Entry 8URQ (electron microscopy, 3.30 A resolution); this record covers chains A and C of the 5 polymer chains in the assembly.

# Chain A
Molecule: Meiosis-specific protein SPO11
From: Saccharomyces cerevisiae S288C
UniProtKB: P23179 (SPO11_YEAST); numbering as in UniProt (aligned over 1-398)
Amino-acid sequence (435 residues; each row starts with the number of its first residue):
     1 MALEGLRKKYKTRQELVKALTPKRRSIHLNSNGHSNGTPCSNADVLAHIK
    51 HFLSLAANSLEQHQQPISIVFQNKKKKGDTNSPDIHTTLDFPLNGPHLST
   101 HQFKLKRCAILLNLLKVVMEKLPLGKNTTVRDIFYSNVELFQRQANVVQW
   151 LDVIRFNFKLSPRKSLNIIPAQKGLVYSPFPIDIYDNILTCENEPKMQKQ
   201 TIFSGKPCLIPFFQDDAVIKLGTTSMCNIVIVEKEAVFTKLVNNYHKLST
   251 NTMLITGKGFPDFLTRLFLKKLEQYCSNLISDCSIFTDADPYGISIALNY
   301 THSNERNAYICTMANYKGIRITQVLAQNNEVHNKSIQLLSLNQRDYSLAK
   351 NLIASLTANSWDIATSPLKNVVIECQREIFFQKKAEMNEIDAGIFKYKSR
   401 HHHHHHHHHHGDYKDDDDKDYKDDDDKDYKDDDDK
Not modelled in the structure: 1, 32-39, 77-85, 189-197, 223-227, 247-250, 331-334, 399-435
Differences from the reference sequence: conflict Asn81 (Ser in P23179), Ser99 (Cys in P23179), Ser204 (Pro in P23179), Asn278 (Lys in P23179), Val372 (Ile in P23179), Gly393 (Arg in P23179), Lys396 (Glu in P23179); expression tag (399-435)
Curated features (UniProtKB/Swiss-Prot):
  - active site: Tyr135 (O-(5'-phospho-DNA)-tyrosine intermediate)
  - binding site (Mg(2+)): Glu233, Asp288
Metal / ion sites: Mg2+: Asp288, Asp290
What the authors report for this chain:
  - catalytic residues: Tyr135
  - Mg2+ coordination: Asp288, Asp290
  - catalytic residues: Glu233, Asp288 (proposed by the authors, not directly observed)
  - mutagenesis - L112A: unchanged expression
  - mutagenesis - L3A, R7D, L20A: decreased binding to Rec102 or Rec104
  - binding site for gapped DNA: Lys76, His101, Lys104, Arg131, Arg143, Gln144, Lys173, Glu233, Phe260, Arg266, Tyr292, Arg344, Ser347
  - specificity-determining residues: Arg131, Gln144, Glu233
  - mutagenesis - L60A: unchanged binding to Meiotic recombination protein REC102

# Chain C
Molecule: Antiviral protein SKI8
From: Saccharomyces cerevisiae S288C
UniProtKB: Q02793 (SKI8_YEAST); residues 1-397 here = UniProt positions 1-397
Amino-acid sequence (397 residues; numbered 1 to 397; the number before each row is that of its first residue):
     1 MSKVFIATANAGKAHDADIFSVSACNSFTVSCSGDGYLKVWDNKLLDNEN
    51 PKDKSYSHFVHKSGLHHVDVLQTIERDAFELCLVATTSFSGDLLFYRITR
   101 EDETKKVIFEKLDLLDSDMKKHSFWALKWGASNDRLLSHRLVATDVKGTT
   151 YIWKFHPFADESNSLTLNWSPTLELQGTVESPMTPSQFATSVDISERGLI
   201 ATGFNNGTVQISELSTLRPLYNFESQHSMINNSNSIRSVKFSPQGSLLAI
   251 AHDSNSFGCITLYETEFGERIGSLSVPTHSSQASLGEFAHSSWVMSLSFN
   301 DSGETLCSAGWDGKLRFWDVKTKERITTLNMHCDDIEIEEDILAVDEHGD
   351 SLAEPGVFDVKFLKKGWRSGMGADLNESLCCVCLDRSIRWFREAGGK
Not modelled in the structure: 1-6, 76-78, 101-105, 134-137, 159-167, 266-267, 279-285, 395-397
Differences from the reference sequence: conflict Thr73 (Ala in Q02793)

# Chain A / chain C interface
Contacting residue pairs (41; chain A residue first):
  Tyr316(A) - His348(C)
  Arg320(A) - Asp346(C)  salt bridge
  Arg320(A) - His348(C)
  Arg320(A) - Asp350(C)  salt bridge
  Asn328(A) - Ser256(C)
  Asn329(A) - Ser291(C)
  Ile336(A) - Asn232(C)
  Ile336(A) - Ser256(C)
  Leu338(A) - Trp293(C)  hydrophobic
  Ser340(A) - Asn205(C)  hydrogen bond
  Gln343(A) - Ser186(C)
  Tyr346(A) - Ser123(C)
  Tyr346(A) - Val146(C)
  Thr357(A) - Lys62(C)
  Ala364(A) - Asp16(C)
  Lys369(A) - Glu347(C)  salt bridge
  Asn370(A) - Glu347(C)  hydrogen bond
  Asn370(A) - His348(C)
  Ile373(A) - Glu347(C)
  Gln376(A) - Ser63(C)  hydrogen bond (side chain-backbone)
  Gln376(A) - Phe89(C)
  Arg377(A) - Asp18(C)  salt bridge
  Ile379(A) - Trp125(C)
  Ile379(A) - Phe188(C)
  Phe380(A) - Phe20(C)  hydrophobic
  Phe380(A) - His66(C)
  Phe380(A) - Trp125(C)  hydrophobic
  Phe380(A) - Phe358(C)  hydrophobic
  Phe381(A) - Arg237(C)  hydrogen bond (backbone-side chain)
  Phe381(A) - Trp293(C)
  Phe381(A) - Met295(C)  hydrophobic
  Phe381(A) - Trp311(C)  hydrophobic
  Phe381(A) - Phe358(C)  hydrophobic
  Gln382(A) - Phe188(C)
  Gln382(A) - Thr190(C)  hydrogen bond
  Gln382(A) - Asn205(C)
  Gln382(A) - Arg237(C)  hydrogen bond
  Lys383(A) - Ser233(C)  hydrogen bond (side chain-backbone)
  Lys383(A) - Ser235(C)
  Lys383(A) - Asn255(C)
  Lys383(A) - Trp293(C)
Interface residues without a listed pair, chain A (26 interface residues in all): Thr322, Leu341, Lys350, Ile353, Ile363
Interface residues without a listed pair, chain C (36 interface residues in all): Ala17, Gly34, Gly64, His67, Ser90, Asp253, Leu384
From the paper, about this interface:
  - interface residues, chain A: Gln376(A)

# Overview
26 residues of chain A face 36 of chain C across their interface; the contacts include 7 hydrogen bonds and 4
salt bridges. Among the polar pairs are Arg320(A)-Asp346(C), Arg320(A)-Asp350(C) and Lys369(A)-Glu347(C). The
paper reports catalytic residues Tyr135(A), Glu233(A) and Asp288(A); L3A, R7D and L20A of chain A reduce
binding to Rec102 or Rec104; 5 substitutions were tested in all.
Chain A is Meiosis-specific protein SPO11 and chain C is Antiviral protein SKI8, both from Saccharomyces
cerevisiae S288C; the structure, Spo11 core complex with gapped DNA, was determined by electron microscopy,
deposited together with 8URU.
